8JXF - chains B and O of the 3 polymer chains in the assembly; structure by electron microscopy, 3.60 A resolution.

== Chain B ==
Molecule: LDL receptor related protein 2
Organism: Rattus norvegicus
UniProt: A0A0G2K9W7 (A0A0G2K9W7_RAT); numbering as in UniProt (aligned over 1-4660)
Chain sequence (4660 residues; numbered 1 to 4660; the number before each row is that of its first residue):
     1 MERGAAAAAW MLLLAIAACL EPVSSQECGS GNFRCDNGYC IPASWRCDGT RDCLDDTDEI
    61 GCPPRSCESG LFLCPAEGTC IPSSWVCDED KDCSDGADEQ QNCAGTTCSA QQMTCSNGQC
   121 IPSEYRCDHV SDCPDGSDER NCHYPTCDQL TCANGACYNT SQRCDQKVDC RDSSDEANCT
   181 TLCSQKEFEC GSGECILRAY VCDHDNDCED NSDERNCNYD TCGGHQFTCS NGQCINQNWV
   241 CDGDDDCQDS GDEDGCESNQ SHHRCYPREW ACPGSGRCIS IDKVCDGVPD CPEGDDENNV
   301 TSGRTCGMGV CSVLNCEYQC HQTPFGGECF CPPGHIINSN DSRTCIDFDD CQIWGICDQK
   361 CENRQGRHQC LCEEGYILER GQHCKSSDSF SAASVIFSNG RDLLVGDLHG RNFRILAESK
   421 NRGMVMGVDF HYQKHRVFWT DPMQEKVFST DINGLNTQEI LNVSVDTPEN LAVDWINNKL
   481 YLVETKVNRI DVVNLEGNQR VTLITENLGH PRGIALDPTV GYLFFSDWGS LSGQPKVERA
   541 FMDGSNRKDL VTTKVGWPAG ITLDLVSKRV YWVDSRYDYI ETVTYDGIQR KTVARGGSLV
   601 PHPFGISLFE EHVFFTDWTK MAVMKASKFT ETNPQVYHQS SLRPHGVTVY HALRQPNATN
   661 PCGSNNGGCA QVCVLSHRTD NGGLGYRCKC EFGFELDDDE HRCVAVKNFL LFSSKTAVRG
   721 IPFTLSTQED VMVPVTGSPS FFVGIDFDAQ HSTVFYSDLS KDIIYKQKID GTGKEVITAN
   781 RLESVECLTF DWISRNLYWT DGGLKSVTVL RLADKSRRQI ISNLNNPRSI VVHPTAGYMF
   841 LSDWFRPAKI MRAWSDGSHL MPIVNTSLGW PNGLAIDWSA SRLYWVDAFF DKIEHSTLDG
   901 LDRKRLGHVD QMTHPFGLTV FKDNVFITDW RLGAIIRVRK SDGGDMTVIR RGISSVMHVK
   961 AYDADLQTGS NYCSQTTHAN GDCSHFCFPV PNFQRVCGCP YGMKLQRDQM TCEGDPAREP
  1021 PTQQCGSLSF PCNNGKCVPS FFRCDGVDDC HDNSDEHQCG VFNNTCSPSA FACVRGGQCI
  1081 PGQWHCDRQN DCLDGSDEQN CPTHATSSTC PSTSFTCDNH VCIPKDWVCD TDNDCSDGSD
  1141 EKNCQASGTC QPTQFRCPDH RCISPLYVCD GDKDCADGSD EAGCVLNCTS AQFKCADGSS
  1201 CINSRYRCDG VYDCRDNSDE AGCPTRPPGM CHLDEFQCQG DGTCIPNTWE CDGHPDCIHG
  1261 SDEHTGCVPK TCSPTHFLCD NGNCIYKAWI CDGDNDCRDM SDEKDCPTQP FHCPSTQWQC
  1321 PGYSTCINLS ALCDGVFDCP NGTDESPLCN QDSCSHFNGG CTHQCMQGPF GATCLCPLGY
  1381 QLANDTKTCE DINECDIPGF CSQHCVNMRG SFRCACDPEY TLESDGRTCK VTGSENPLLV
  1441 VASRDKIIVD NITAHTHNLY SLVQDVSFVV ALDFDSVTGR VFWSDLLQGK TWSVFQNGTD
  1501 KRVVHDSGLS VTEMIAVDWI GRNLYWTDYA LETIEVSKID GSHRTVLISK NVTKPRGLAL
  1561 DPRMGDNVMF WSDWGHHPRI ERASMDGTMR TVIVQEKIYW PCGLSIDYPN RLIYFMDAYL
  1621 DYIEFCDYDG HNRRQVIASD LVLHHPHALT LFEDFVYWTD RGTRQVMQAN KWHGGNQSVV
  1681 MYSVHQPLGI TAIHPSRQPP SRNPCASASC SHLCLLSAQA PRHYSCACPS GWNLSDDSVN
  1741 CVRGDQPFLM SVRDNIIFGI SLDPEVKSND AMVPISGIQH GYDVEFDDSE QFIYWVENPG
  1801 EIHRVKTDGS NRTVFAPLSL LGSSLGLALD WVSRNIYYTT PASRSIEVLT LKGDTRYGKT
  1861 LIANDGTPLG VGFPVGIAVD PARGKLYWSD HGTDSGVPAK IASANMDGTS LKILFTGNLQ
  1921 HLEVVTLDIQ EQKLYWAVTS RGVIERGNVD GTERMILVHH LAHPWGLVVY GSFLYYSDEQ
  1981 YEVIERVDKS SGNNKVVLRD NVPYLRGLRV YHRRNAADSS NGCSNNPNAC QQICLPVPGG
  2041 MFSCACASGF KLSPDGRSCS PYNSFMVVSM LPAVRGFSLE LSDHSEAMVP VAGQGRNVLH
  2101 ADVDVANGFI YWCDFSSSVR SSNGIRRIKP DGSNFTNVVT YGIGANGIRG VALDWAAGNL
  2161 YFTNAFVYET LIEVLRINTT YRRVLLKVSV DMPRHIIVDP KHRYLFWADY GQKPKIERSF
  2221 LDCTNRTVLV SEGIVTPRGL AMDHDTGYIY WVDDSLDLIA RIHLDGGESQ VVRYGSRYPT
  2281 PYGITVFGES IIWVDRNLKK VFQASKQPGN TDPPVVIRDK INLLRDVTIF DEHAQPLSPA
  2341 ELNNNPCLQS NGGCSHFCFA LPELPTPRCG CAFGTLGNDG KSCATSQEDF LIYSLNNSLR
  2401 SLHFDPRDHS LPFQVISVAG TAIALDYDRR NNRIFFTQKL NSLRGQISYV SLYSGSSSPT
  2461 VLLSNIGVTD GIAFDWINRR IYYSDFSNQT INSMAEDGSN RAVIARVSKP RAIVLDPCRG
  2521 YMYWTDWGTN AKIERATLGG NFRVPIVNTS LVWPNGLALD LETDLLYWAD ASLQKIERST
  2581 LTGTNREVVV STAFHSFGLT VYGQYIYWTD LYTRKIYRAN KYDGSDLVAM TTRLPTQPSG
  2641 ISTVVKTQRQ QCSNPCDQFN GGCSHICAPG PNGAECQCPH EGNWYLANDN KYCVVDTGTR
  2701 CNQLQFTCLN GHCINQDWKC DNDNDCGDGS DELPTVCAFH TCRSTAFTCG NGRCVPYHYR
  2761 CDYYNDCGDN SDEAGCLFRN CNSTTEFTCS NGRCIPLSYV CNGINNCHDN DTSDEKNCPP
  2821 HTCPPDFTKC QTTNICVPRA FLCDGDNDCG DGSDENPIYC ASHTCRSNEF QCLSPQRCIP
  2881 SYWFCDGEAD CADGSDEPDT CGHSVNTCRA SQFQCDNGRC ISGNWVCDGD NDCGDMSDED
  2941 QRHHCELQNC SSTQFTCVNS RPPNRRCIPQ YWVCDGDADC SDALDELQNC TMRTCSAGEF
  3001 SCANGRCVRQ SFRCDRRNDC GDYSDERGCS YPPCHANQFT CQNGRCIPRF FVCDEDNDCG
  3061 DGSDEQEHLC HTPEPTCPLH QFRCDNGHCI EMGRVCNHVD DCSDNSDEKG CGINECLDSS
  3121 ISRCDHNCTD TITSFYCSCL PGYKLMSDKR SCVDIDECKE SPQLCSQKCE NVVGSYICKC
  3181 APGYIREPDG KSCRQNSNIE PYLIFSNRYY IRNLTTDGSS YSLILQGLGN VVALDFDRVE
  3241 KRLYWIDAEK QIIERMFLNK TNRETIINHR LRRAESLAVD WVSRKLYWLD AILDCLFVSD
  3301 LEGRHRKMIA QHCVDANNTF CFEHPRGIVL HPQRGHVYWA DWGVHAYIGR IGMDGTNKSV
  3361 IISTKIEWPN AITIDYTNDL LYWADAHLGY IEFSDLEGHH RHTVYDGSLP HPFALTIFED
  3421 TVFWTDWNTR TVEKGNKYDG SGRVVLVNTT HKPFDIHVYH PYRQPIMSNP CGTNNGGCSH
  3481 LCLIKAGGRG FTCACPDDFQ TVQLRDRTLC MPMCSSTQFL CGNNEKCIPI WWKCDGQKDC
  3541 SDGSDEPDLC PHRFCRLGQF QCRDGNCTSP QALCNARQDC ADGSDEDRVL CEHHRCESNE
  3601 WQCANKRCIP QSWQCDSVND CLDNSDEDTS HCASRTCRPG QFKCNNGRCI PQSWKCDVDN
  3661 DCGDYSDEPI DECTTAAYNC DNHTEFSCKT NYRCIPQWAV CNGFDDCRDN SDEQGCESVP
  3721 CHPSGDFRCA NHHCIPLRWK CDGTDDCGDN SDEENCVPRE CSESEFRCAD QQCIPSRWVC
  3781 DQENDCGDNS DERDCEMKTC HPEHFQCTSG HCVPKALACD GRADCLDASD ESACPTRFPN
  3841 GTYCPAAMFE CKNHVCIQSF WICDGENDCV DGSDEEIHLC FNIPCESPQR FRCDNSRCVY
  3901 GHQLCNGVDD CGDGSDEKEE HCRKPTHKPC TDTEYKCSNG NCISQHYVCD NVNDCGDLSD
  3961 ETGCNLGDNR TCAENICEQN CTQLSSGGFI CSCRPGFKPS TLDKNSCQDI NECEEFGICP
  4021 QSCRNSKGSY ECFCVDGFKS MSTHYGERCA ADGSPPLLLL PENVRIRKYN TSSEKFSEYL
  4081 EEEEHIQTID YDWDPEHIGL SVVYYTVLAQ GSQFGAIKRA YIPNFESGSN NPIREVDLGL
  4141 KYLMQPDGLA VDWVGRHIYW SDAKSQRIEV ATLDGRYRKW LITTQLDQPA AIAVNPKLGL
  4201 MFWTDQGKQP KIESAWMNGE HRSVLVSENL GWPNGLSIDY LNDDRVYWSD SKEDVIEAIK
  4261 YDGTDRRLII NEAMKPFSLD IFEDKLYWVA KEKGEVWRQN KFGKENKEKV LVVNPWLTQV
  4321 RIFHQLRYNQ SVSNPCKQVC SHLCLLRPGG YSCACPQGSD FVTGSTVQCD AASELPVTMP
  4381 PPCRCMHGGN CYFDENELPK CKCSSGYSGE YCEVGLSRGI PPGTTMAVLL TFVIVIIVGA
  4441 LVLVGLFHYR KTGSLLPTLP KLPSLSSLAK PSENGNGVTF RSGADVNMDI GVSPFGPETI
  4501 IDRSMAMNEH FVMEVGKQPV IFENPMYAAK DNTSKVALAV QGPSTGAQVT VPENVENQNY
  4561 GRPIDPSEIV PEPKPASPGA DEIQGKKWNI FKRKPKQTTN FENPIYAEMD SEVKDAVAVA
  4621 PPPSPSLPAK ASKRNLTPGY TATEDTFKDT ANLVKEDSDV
Unresolved in the structure: 1-1223, 1248-2860, 3926-4660
Cystine bridges: Cys1231-Cys1244, Cys2865-Cys2878, Cys2872-Cys2891, Cys2885-Cys2901, Cys2908-Cys2920, Cys2915-Cys2933, Cys2927-Cys2945, Cys2950-Cys2967, Cys2957-Cys2980, Cys2974-Cys2990, Cys2995-Cys3007, Cys3002-Cys3020, Cys3014-Cys3029, Cys3034-Cys3046, Cys3041-Cys3059, Cys3053-Cys3070, Cys3077-Cys3089, Cys3084-Cys3102, Cys3096-Cys3111, Cys3116-Cys3128, Cys3124-Cys3137, Cys3139-Cys3152, Cys3158-Cys3169, Cys3165-Cys3178, Cys3180-Cys3193, Cys3313-Cys3321, Cys3471-Cys3482, Cys3478-Cys3493, Cys3495-Cys3510, Cys3514-Cys3527, Cys3521-Cys3540, Cys3534-Cys3550, Cys3555-Cys3567, Cys3562-Cys3580, Cys3574-Cys3591, Cys3596-Cys3608, Cys3603-Cys3621, Cys3615-Cys3632, Cys3644-Cys3662, Cys3656-Cys3673, Cys3680-Cys3694, Cys3688-Cys3707, Cys3701-Cys3716, Cys3721-Cys3734, Cys3729-Cys3747, Cys3741-Cys3756, Cys3761-Cys3773, Cys3768-Cys3786, Cys3780-Cys3795, Cys3800-Cys3812, Cys3807-Cys3825, Cys3819-Cys3834, Cys3844-Cys3856, Cys3851-Cys3869, Cys3863-Cys3880, Cys3885-Cys3898, Cys3893-Cys3911, Cys3905-Cys3922
Glycans and other covalent adducts: N-acetylglucosamine (NAG) linked to Asn3127, Asn3213, Asn3259, Asn3317, Asn3357, Asn3448, Asn3566, Asn3682, Asn3840; 2-acetamido-2-deoxy-alpha-D-galactopyranose (A2G) linked to Thr3636, Thr3799, Thr3836
Bound ions: Ca2+ site 1: Trp2883, Glu2888, Asp2896, Glu2897; Ca2+ site 2: Trp2925, Asp2928, Asp2930, Asp2932, Asp2938, Glu2939; Ca2+ site 3: Trp2972, Asp2975, Asp2977, Asp2985, Glu2986; Ca2+ site 4: Phe3012, Asp3015, Arg3017, Asp3019, Asp3025, Glu3026; Ca2+ site 5: Phe3051, Asp3054, Asp3056, Asp3058, Asp3064, Glu3065; Ca2+ site 6: Arg3094, Asn3097, Val3099, Asp3101, Asp3107, Glu3108; Ca2+ site 7: Asp3154, Ile3155, Glu3157, Asn3171, Val3172, Ser3175; Ca2+ site 8: Ala3291, Asp3294, Glu3323; Ca2+ site 9: Val3344, Glu3367; Ca2+ site 10: Ala3386, Pro3410; Ca2+ site 11: Trp3532, Asp3535, Gln3537, Asp3539, Asp3545, Glu3546; Ca2+ site 12: Ala3572, Asn3575, Arg3577, Asp3579, Asp3585, Glu3586; 8 more Ca2+ sites not listed

== Chain O ==
Molecule: unclear peptide
Organism: Rattus norvegicus
Chain sequence (5 residues; numbered 1 to 5; the number before each row is that of its first residue; X marks 4 residues of unknown identity (built as UNK)):
     1 XXNXX

== Chain B / chain O interface ==
Residue-residue contacts (5; chain B residue first):
  Arg3326(B) with Asn3(O), hydrogen bond (side chain-backbone)
  Trp3342(B) with Asn3(O)
  Trp3368(B) with Asn3(O)
  Asn3370(B) with Asn3(O), hydrogen bond
  His3411(B) with Asn3(O), hydrogen bond
Other interface residues (no listed pair), chain B (11 interface residues in all): Val3232, Ala3386, Trp3427, Phe3454, Arg3738, Trp3739

== In short ==
11 residues of chain B face 1 of chain O across their interface, with 3 hydrogen bonds. Among the polar pairs
are Arg3326(B)-Asn3(O), Asn3370(B)-Asn3(O) and His3411(B)-Asn3(O). N-acetylglucosamine is covalently linked to
Asn3127(B), Asn3213(B), Asn3259(B), Asn3317(B), Asn3357(B) and Asn3448(B) and 3 more.
Chain B is LDL receptor related protein 2 and chain O is unclear peptide, both from Rattus norvegicus; the
structure, rat megalin RAP complex bodyA, was determined by electron microscopy (same publication as 8JUT,
8JUU, 8JX8, 8JX9, 8JXA, 8JXB and 5 further entries).
